PDB entry 7OL4 | X-ray diffraction, 4.80 A resolution (low resolution: residue-level contacts below are approximate; hydrogen-bond / salt-bridge calls are withheld) | chains B and C of the 4 polymer chains in the assembly

# Chain B
Protein: Contactin-1
Organism: Mus musculus
UniProtKB: P12960 (CNTN1_MOUSE); residues 21-604 here = UniProt positions 21-604
Chain sequence (592 residues; each row starts with the number of its first residue):
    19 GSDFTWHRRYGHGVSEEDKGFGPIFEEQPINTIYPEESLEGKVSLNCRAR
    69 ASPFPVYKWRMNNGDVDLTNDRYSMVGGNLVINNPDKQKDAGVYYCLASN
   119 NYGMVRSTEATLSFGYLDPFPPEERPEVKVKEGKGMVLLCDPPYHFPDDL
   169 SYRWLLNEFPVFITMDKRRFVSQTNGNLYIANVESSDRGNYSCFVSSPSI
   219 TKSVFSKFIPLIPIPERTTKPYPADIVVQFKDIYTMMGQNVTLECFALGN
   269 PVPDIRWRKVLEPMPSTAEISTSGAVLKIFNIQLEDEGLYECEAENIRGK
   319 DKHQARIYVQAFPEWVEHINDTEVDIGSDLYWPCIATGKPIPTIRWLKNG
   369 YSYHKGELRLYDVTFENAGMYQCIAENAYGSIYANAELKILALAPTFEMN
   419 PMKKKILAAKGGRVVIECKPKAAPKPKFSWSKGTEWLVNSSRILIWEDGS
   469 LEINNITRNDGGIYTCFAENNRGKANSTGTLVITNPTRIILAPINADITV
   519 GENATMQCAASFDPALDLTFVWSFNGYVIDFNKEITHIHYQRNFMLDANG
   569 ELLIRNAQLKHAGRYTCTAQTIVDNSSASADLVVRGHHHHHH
Unresolved in the structure: 19-36, 605-610
Construct notes: expression tag (19-20, 605-610); conflict Val-433 (Ile in P12960)
Curated features (UniProtKB/Swiss-Prot):
  - glycosylation (N-linked (GlcNAc...) asparagine): Asn-208, Asn-258, Asn-338, Asn-457, Asn-473, Asn-494, Asn-521, Asn-593
Cystine bridges: Cys-65/Cys-114, Cys-158/Cys-211, Cys-263/Cys-310, Cys-352/Cys-391, Cys-436/Cys-484, Cys-526/Cys-585
Glycans and other covalent adducts: N-acetylglucosamine (NAG) linked to Asn-208, Asn-258, Asn-338, Asn-457, Asn-494
Reported in the primary citation:
  - post-translational modification sites: Asn-208, Asn-258
  - mutagenesis - F177D/F180D/F212D: abolished binding to Neurofascin (chain C)
  - mutagenesis - L279R: increased binding to another copy of this molecule

# Chain C
Protein: Neurofascin
Organism: Mus musculus
Chain sequence (617 residues; each row starts with the number of its first residue):
    23 GSIEIPMDLTQPPTITKQSVKDHIVDPRDNILIECEAKGNPAPSFHWTRN
    73 SRFFNIAKDPRVSMRRRSGTLVIDFRSGGRPEEYEGEYQCFARNKFGTAL
   123 SNRIRLQVSKSPLWPKENLDPVVVQEGAPLTLQCNPPPGLPSPVIFWMSS
   173 SMEPITQDKRVSQGHNGDLYFSNVMLQDMQTDYSCNARFHFTHTIQQKNP
   223 FTLKVLTNNPYNDSSLRNHPDIYSARGVAERTPSFMYPQGTSSSQMVLRG
   273 MDLLLECIASGVPTPDIAWYKKGGDLPSNKAKFENFNKALRITNVSEEDS
   323 GEYFCLASNKMGSIRHTISVRVKAAPYWLDEPKNLILAPGEDGRLVCRAN
   373 GNPKPTVQWMVNGEPLQSAPPNPNREVAGDTIIFRDTQISSRAVYQCNTS
   423 NEHGYLLANAFVSVLDVPPRMLSARNQLIRVILYNRTRLDCPFFGSPIPT
   473 LRWFKNGQGSNLDGGNYHVYENGSLEIKMIRKEDQGIYTCVATNILGKAE
   523 NQVRLEVKDPTRIYRMPEDQVAKRGTTVQLECRVKHDPSLKLTVSWLKDD
   573 EPLYIGNRMKKEDDSLTIFGVAERDQGSYTCMASTELDQDLAKAYLTVLA
   623 DQATPTNRLAAHHHHHH
Unresolved in the structure: 23, 235-247, 624-639
Cystine bridges: Cys-57/Cys-112, Cys-156/Cys-207, Cys-279/Cys-327, Cys-369/Cys-419, Cys-463/Cys-512, Cys-554/Cys-603
Glycans and other covalent adducts: N-acetylglucosamine (NAG) linked to Asn-316, Asn-457; glycan linked to Asn-420, Asn-494
Reported in the primary citation:
  - post-translational modification sites: Asn-457, Asn-494
  - mutagenesis - F168D/M170D/M174D/I217D: abolished binding to Contactin-1 (chain B)
  - mutagenesis - F168D/M170D/M174D/I217D: abolished binding to Neurofascin (chain C)
  - mutagenesis - T216A: decreased binding to Neurofascin (chain C)

# How chain B and chain C interact
Pairs across the interface (9; chain B residue first):
  Lys-37(B) / Asn-331(C)
  Lys-37(B) / Lys-332(C)
  Glu-44(B) / Thr-254(C)
  Arg-68(B) / Thr-254(C)
  Ala-69(B) / Gly-334(C)
  Ala-69(B) / Ser-335(C)
  Ser-70(B) / Ser-335(C)
  Phe-72(B) / Ser-335(C)
  Phe-72(B) / Arg-337(C)
Also at the interface, not in a pair above, chain B (9 interface residues in all): Phe-39, Val-94, Gly-95
Also at the interface, not in a pair above, chain C (10 interface residues in all): Gly-262, Thr-263, Met-333, Ile-336

# In short
The interface between chain B and chain C involves 9 residues on one side and 10 on the other. Covalently
linked N-acetylglucosamine: at Asn-208(B), Asn-258(B), Asn-338(B), Asn-457(B) and Asn-494(B). The paper
reports that F177D/F180D/F212D of chain B abolish binding to Neurofascin (chain C); modification sites
Asn-208(B), Asn-258(B) and Asn-457(C) among others; 4 substitutions were tested in all.
Here chain B is Contactin-1 and chain C is Neurofascin, both from Mus musculus. Entry 7OL4 (Mouse contactin-1
neurofascin-155 immunoglobulin domains adhesion complex) was determined by X-ray diffraction together with
7OK5 and 7OL2 from the same study.
